Entry 2FYA (X-ray diffraction, 1.90 A resolution); this record covers chain A.

[Chain A]
Name: Beta-1,4-galactosyltransferase 1
Organism: Homo sapiens
Notes: EC 2.4.1.90; fragment: catalytic domain, residues 125-397
UniProt: P15291 (B4GT1_HUMAN); residues 126-398 here correspond to UniProt positions 125-397 (UniProt number = residue number - 1)
Amino-acid sequence (287 residues; row label = number of the first residue in the row):
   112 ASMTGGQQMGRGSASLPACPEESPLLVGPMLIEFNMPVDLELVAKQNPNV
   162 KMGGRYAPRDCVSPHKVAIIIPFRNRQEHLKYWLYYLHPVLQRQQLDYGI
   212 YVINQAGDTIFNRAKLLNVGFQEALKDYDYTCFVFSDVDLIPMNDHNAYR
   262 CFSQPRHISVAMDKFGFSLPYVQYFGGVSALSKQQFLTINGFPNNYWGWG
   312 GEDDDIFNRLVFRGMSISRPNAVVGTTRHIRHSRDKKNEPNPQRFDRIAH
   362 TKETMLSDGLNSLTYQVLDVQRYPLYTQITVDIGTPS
Not modelled in the structure: 112-120, 346-351
Differences from the reference sequence: cloning artifact (112-125); engineered mutation Thr337 (Arg336 in P15291), Thr338 (Cys337 in P15291), His340 (Met339 in P15291)
Cystine bridges: Cys130-Cys172, Cys243-Cys262
Metal / ion sites: Mn2+: Asp250, His340

[Summary]
The Mn2+ site is built by Asp250 and His340.
Chain A is Beta-1,4-galactosyltransferase 1 (Homo sapiens); the structure, Crystal structure of the catalytic
domain of the human beta1, 4-galactosyltransferase mutant M339H complex with manganese, was determined by
X-ray diffraction (same publication as 2FY7, 2FYB, 2FYC and 2FYD).
